Entry 3KHZ (X-ray diffraction, 2.50 A resolution); this record covers chain A.

== Chain A ==
Name: Putative dipeptidase SACOL1801
Organism: Staphylococcus aureus
Notes: EC 3.4.13.-
UniProt: Q5HF23 (PEPVL_STAAC); numbering as in UniProt (aligned over 1-469)
Chain sequence (492 residues; row label = number of the first residue in the row; numbers below 1 keep their minus sign (Met-22 is residue -22)):
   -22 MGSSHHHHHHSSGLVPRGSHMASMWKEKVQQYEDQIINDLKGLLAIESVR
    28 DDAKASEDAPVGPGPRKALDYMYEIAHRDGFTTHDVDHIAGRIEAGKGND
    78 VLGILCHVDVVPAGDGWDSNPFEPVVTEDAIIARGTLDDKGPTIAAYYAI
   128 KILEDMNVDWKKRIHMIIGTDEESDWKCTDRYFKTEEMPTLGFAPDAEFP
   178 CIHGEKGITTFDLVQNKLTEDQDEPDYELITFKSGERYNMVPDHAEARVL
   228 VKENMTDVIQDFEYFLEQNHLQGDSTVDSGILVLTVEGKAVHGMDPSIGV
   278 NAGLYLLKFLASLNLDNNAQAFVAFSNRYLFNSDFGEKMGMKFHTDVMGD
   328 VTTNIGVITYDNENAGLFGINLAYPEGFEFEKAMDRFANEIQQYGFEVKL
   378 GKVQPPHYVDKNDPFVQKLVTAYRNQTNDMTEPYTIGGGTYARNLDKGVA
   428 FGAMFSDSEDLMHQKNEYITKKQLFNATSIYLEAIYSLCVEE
Not modelled in the structure: -22 to -1, 405-439, 468-469
Cystine bridges: Cys155-Cys178
Sequence notes: expression tag (-22 to 0); engineered mutation Ala350 (Arg in Q5HF23)
Swiss-Prot annotation at these positions:
  - active site: Asp86, Glu149 (Proton acceptor)
  - binding site (Zn(2+)): His84, Asp115, Glu150, Asp173, His440
What the authors report for this chain:
  - catalytic residues: Glu149 (proposed by the authors, not directly observed)

== Overview ==
From UniProt: active-site residues Asp86 and Glu149 and 5 Zn2+-binding residues. The paper reports the
catalytic residue Glu149.
Chain A is Putative dipeptidase SACOL1801 (Staphylococcus aureus); the structure, Crystal Structure of R350A
mutant of Staphylococcus aureus metallopeptidase (Sapep/DapE) in the apo-form, was determined by X-ray
diffraction, deposited together with 3KHX and 3KI9.
